Entry 2R1M (X-ray diffraction, 2.50 A resolution); this record covers chain A.

== Chain A ==
Name: Phosphotriesterase
Source organism: Agrobacterium tumefaciens
Notes: EC 3.1.8.1
UniProt: Q93LD7 (Q93LD7_9RHIZ); residues 34-361 here correspond to UniProt positions 33-360 (UniProt number = residue number - 1)
Chain sequence (328 residues; numbered 34 to 361; the number before each row is that of its first residue):
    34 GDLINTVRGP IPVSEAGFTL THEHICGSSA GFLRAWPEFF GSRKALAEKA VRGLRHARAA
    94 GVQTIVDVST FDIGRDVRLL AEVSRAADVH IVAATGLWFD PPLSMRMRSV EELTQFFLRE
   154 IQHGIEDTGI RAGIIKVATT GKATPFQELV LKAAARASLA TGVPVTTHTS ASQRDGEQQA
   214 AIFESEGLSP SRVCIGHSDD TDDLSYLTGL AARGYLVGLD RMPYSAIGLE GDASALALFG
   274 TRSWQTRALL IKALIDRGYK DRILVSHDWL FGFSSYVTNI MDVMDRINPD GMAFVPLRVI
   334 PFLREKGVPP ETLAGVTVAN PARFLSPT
Differences from the reference sequence: engineered mutation Ala92 (Ser91 in Q93LD7), Asp265 (Asn264 in Q93LD7)
Modified residues: Lys169 (lysine nz-carboxylic acid; KCX)
Bound ions: Fe2+: His55, His57, Lys169, Asp301 (together with diethyl hydrogen phosphate); Co2+: Lys169, His201, His230
Small-molecule neighbours: diethyl hydrogen phosphate (DPF): His55, His57, Gly60, Ile106, Trp131, Phe132, Lys169, His201, His230, Arg254, Tyr257, Leu271, Asp301, Leu303, Phe306

== In short ==
Chain A binds diethyl hydrogen phosphate. His55, His57, Lys169 and Asp301 coordinate Fe2+. Lys169, His201 and
His230 form the Co2+ site.
Chain A is Phosphotriesterase (Agrobacterium tumefaciens); the structure, OpdA from Agrobacterium radiobacter
with bound product diethyl phosphate from crystal soaking with diethyl 4-methoxyphenyl phosphate ..., was
determined by X-ray diffraction (same publication as 3C86, 2R1K, 2R1L and 2R1P).
